PDB entry 1FFP | X-ray diffraction, 2.60 A resolution | chains A and C of the 3 polymer chains in the assembly

# Chain A
Protein: H-2 class I histocompatibility antigen, D-B, alpha chain
From: Mus musculus
Notes: fragment: extracellular portion
UniProt: P01899 (HA11_MOUSE); residues 2-274 here correspond to UniProt positions 26-298 (UniProt number = residue number + 24)
Chain sequence (273 residues; row label = number of the first residue in the row):
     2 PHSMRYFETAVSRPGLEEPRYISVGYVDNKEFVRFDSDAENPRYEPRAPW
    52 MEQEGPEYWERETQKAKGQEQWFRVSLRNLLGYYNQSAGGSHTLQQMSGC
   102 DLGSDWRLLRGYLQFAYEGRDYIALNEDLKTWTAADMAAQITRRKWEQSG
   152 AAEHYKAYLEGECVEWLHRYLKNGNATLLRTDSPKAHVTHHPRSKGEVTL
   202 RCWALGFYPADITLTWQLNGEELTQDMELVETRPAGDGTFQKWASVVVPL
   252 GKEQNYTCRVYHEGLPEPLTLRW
Disulfide bonds: C101-C164, C203-C259

# Chain C
Protein: Synthetic peptide with sequence ser-ala-val-tyr-asn-phe-ala-thr-met
Notes: engineered mutation(s): C9M/K1A
Chain sequence (9 residues; numbered 1 to 9; the number before each row is that of its first residue):
     1 SAVYNFATM

# Chain A / chain C interface
Pairs across the interface - 47 pairs, chain A then chain C:
  M5(A) - S1(C)
  Y7(A) - S1(C)  hydrogen bond (side chain-backbone)
  Y7(A) - A2(C)
  Y45(A) - A2(C)
  E63(A) - S1(C)
  E63(A) - A2(C)  hydrogen bond (side chain-backbone)
  K66(A) - S1(C)  hydrogen bond
  K66(A) - A2(C)  hydrogen bond (side chain-backbone)
  K66(A) - Y4(C)
  Q70(A) - V3(C)
  Q70(A) - Y4(C)
  Q70(A) - N5(C)  hydrogen bond (side chain-backbone)
  W73(A) - N5(C)
  W73(A) - F6(C)  hydrogen bond (side chain-backbone)
  W73(A) - A7(C)  hydrogen bond (side chain-backbone)
  W73(A) - T8(C)
  W73(A) - M9(C)  hydrophobic
  F74(A) - N5(C)
  V76(A) - T8(C)
  S77(A) - T8(C)
  S77(A) - M9(C)  hydrogen bond (side chain-backbone)
  N80(A) - T8(C)
  N80(A) - M9(C)  hydrogen bond (side chain-backbone)
  Y84(A) - M9(C)  hydrogen bond (side chain-backbone)
  L95(A) - M9(C)  hydrophobic
  Q97(A) - N5(C)  hydrogen bond
  S99(A) - V3(C)
  Y123(A) - M9(C)  hydrophobic
  T143(A) - M9(C)  hydrogen bond (side chain-backbone)
  K146(A) - T8(C)  hydrogen bond
  K146(A) - M9(C)  hydrogen bond (side chain-backbone)
  W147(A) - A7(C)  hydrogen bond (side chain-backbone)
  W147(A) - T8(C)  hydrogen bond (side chain-backbone)
  W147(A) - M9(C)  hydrophobic
  S150(A) - F6(C)
  S150(A) - A7(C)
  A152(A) - F6(C)  hydrophobic
  H155(A) - Y4(C)  hydrogen bond (side chain-backbone)
  H155(A) - F6(C)
  Y156(A) - N5(C)
  Y156(A) - F6(C)  hydrogen bond (side chain-backbone)
  Y159(A) - S1(C)  hydrogen bond (side chain-backbone)
  Y159(A) - V3(C)  hydrophobic
  E163(A) - S1(C)  hydrogen bond
  E163(A) - A2(C)
  W167(A) - S1(C)
  Y171(A) - S1(C)  hydrogen bond (side chain-backbone)
Also at the interface, not in a pair above, chain A (32 interface residues in all): Y59, G69, L81, F116, G151

# Summary
Chain A and chain C form an interface of 32 and 9 residues respectively; the contacts include 21 hydrogen
bonds. Among the polar pairs are Y7(A)-S1(C), E63(A)-A2(C) and K66(A)-S1(C).
Chain A is H-2 class I histocompatibility antigen, D-B, alpha chain (Mus musculus) and chain C is Synthetic
peptide with sequence ser-ala-val-tyr-asn-phe-ala-thr-met; the structure, Crystal structure of murine class I
H-2DB complexed with peptide GP33 (C9M/K1S), was determined by X-ray diffraction together with 1FFN and 1FFO
from the same study.
